8RRH - chains H and I of the 11 polymer chains in the assembly; structure by electron microscopy, 16.30 A resolution (very low resolution: no residue pairs are listed; an interface is given only as per-side residue counts).

# Chain H
Protein: Prohibitin-2
From: Homo sapiens
UniProt: Q99623 (PHB2_HUMAN); residues 1986-2284 here correspond to UniProt positions 1-299 (UniProt number = residue number - 1985)
Chain sequence (299 residues; each row starts with the number of its first residue):
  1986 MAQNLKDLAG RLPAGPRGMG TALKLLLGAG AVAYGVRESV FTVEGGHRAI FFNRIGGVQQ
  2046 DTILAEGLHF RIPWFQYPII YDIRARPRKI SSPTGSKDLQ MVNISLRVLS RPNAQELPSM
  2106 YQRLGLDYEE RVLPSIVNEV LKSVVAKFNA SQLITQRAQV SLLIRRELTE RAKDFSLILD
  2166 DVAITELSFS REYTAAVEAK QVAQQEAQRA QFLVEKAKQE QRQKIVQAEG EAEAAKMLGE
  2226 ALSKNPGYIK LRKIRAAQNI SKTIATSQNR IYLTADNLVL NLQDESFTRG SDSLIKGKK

# Chain I
Protein: Prohibitin 1
From: Homo sapiens
UniProt: P35232 (PHB1_HUMAN); residues 2285-2556 here correspond to UniProt positions 1-272 (UniProt number = residue number - 2284)
Chain sequence (272 residues; row label = number of the first residue in the row):
  2285 MAAKVFESIG KFGLALAVAG GVVNSALYNV DAGHRAVIFD RFRGVQDIVV GEGTHFLIPW
  2345 VQKPIIFDCR SRPRNVPVIT GSKDLQNVNI TLRILFRPVA SQLPRIFTSI GEDYDERVLP
  2405 SITTEILKSV VARFDAGELI TQRELVSRQV SDDLTERAAT FGLILDDVSL THLTFGKEFT
  2465 EAVEAKQVAQ QEAERARFVV EKAEQQKKAA IISAEGDSKA AELIANSLAT AGDGLIELRK
  2525 LEAAEDIAYQ LSRSRNITYL PAGQSVLLQL PQ

# Chain H / chain I interface
At this resolution (16 A) residue pairs are not listed: 21 residues of chain H and 20 of chain I lie at the interface.

# In short
21 residues of chain H face 20 of chain I across their interface.
Chain H is Prohibitin-2 and chain I is Prohibitin 1, both from Homo sapiens; the structure, The human
prohibitin complex, was determined by electron microscopy.
